8XKL - chains 0 and p of the 8 polymer chains in the assembly; structure by electron microscopy, 2.84 A resolution.

[Chain 0]
Name: Acpii-4
From: Chroomonas placoidea
Chain sequence (226 residues; row label = number of the first residue in the row):
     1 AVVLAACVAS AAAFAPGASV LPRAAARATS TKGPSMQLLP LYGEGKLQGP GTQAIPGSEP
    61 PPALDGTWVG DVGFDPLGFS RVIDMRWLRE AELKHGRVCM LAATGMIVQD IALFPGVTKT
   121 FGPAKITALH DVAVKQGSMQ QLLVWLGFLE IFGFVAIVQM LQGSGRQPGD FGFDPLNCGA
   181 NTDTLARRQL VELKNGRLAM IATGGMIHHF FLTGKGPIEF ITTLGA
Disordered / not traced: 1-52, 225-226
Bound ions: chlorophyll a Mg (5 sites), coordinated by Ala54, Glu92, Pro115, Gln141, Glu150; Chlorophyll c2 Mg near Asn195 (its only coordinating residue here)
Small-molecule neighbours:
  - chlorophyll a (CLA), molecule 1: Gln53, Ala54, Ile55, Pro56, Val72, Phe74
  - chlorophyll a (CLA), molecule 2: Leu64, Trp68, Val69, Gly70, Asp71, Val72, Gly73, Phe74, Asp75, Phe79, Met85, Leu88, Arg89, Ala91, Glu92, His95, Arg197, Met200, Ile201
  - chlorophyll a (CLA), molecule 3: Phe79, Ile83, Trp87, Leu88, Ala91, His95
  - chlorophyll a (CLA), molecule 4: Trp87, Glu90, Ala91, Lys94, His95, Val98, Leu143, Leu146, Gly147, Glu150, Gly153, Phe154, Ile157
  - chlorophyll a (CLA), molecule 5: Arg97, Met100, Leu101, Thr104, Gly169, Asp170, Phe171, Gly172, Phe173, Asp174, Cys178, Gly179, Leu185, Arg188, Gln189, Val191, Glu192
  - chlorophyll a (CLA), molecule 6: Val98, Leu101, Ala102, Thr104, Gly105, Val108, Gln109, Ala112, Leu113, Phe114, Val117, Phe121, Leu129, Ser138, Leu142
  - chlorophyll a (CLA), molecule 7: Phe114, Pro115, Gly116, Val117, Lys119, Thr120, Phe121, Gln136
  - chlorophyll a (CLA), molecule 8: His130, Val134, Met139, Gln140, Leu142, Leu143, Leu146
  - chlorophyll a (CLA), molecule 9: Gln136, Gly137, Ser138, Gln141, Leu142, Trp145
  - chlorophyll a (CLA), molecule 10: Phe148, Phe152, Phe171, Gly172, Phe173
  - chlorophyll a (CLA), molecule 11: Arg187, Leu190, Val191, Lys194, Asn195, Leu198
  - chlorophyll a (CLA), molecule 12: Ile201, Ala202, Gly204, Gly205, His208, His209, Leu212, Thr213, Phe220, Ile221
  - Allobetaxanthin (IHT; (1R)-3,5,5-trimethyl-4-[(3E,5E,7E,9E,11E,13E,15E,17E)-3,7,12,16-tetramethyl-18-(2,6,6-trimethylcyclohexen-1-yl)octadeca-3,5,7,9,11,13,15,17-octaen-1-ynyl]cyclohex-3-en-1-ol), molecule 1: Phe74, Thr127, His130, Asp131, Ile201, Gly204, Ile207, His208, Phe211
  - Allobetaxanthin (IHT), molecule 2: Met100, Leu101, Ala103, Thr104, Ile107, Phe173, Asp174, Pro175, Cys178, Asn195, Leu198, Ala199, Ala202, Gly205, Met206, His209, Pro217, Phe220, Ile221
  - Alloxanthin (II0; (1R)-3,5,5-trimethyl-4-[(3E,5E,7E,9E,11E,13E,15E)-3,7,12,16-tetramethyl-18-[(4R)-2,6,6-trimethyl-4-oxidanyl-cyclohexen-1-yl]octadeca-3,5,7,9,11,13,15-heptaen-1,17-diynyl]cyclohex-3-en-1-ol), molecule 1: Phe74, Asp75, Pro76, Leu77, Gly78, Phe79, His95, Val98, Cys99, Ala102, Met106, Gln109, Ile126, Leu129, His130, Met139, Met200, Thr203, Ile207
  - Alloxanthin (II0), molecule 2: Lys94, Arg97, Val98, Leu101, Gln136, Leu142, Leu146, Glu150, Phe171
  - Alloxanthin (II0), molecule 3: Gly137, Gln140, Gln141, Val144, Trp145
  - Alloxanthin (II0), molecule 4: Lys194, Arg197, Leu198, Ile201
  - Chlorophyll c2 (KC2): Thr104, Arg187, Arg188, Val191, Asn195, Leu198

[Chain p]
Name: Acpii-5
From: Chroomonas placoidea
Chain sequence (218 residues; each row starts with the number of its first residue):
     1 ACASAAAFAP GAMPSIGKAP RAVSKTAPRM AVFPGQFSDS VPFLKQPTNL DGSYVGDVGF
    61 DPLGFSDVFD IRVLREAELK HGRIAMLATL GMVVQEAYTF PFFDKVLPIP AHDVIVKSGG
   121 MSQILLWTSF AEIFGGIALF QTIQGKRAPG DYSFDPLNLS ANDLEKRERY ALAEIKHSRL
   181 AMLAFSGMVH QYFITNQGVI EQINNFRPIN GFPDATFS
Disordered / not traced: 1-31
Bound ions: chlorophyll a Mg (4 sites), coordinated by Ser40, Glu78, Glu132, Glu174
Small-molecule neighbours:
  - chlorophyll a (CLA), molecule 1: Asp39, Ser40, Val41, Pro42, Phe43, Val58, Phe60
  - chlorophyll a (CLA), molecule 2: Leu50, Tyr54, Val55, Gly56, Asp57, Val58, Gly59, Phe60, Asp61, Phe65, Ser66, Ile71, Leu74, Arg75, Ala77, Glu78, His81, Arg179, Met182, Leu183
  - chlorophyll a (CLA), molecule 3: Phe65, Phe69, Leu74, His81
  - chlorophyll a (CLA), molecule 4: Val73, Glu76, Ala77, Lys80, His81, Ile84, Leu125, Thr128, Ser129, Glu132, Ile133, Gly136, Leu139
  - chlorophyll a (CLA), molecule 5: Arg83, Met86, Leu87, Leu90, Gly150, Asp151, Tyr152, Ser153, Phe154, Asp155, Leu159, Ser160, Arg167, Tyr170, Ala171, Ala173, Glu174
  - chlorophyll a (CLA), molecule 6: Ile84, Leu87, Ala88, Leu90, Gly91, Val94, Gln95, Tyr98, Thr99, Phe100, Phe103, Asp104, Val106, Ala111, Ile115, Ile124
  - chlorophyll a (CLA), molecule 7: Phe100, Phe102, Phe103, Ser118, Gly119, Gly120, Gln123, Ile124, Trp127
  - chlorophyll a (CLA), molecule 8: His112, Asp113, Val116, Met121, Ser122, Ile124, Leu125, Thr128, Phe185
  - chlorophyll a (CLA), molecule 9: Ser122, Leu125, Leu126, Ser129
  - chlorophyll a (CLA), molecule 10: Phe130, Phe134, Tyr152, Ser153, Phe154
  - chlorophyll a (CLA), molecule 11: Arg169, Leu172, Ala173, Lys176, His177, Leu180
  - chlorophyll a (CLA), molecule 12: Leu183, Ala184, Ser186, Gly187, His190, Gln191, Ile194, Thr195, Gln202, Phe206, Arg207, Pro208, Ile209
  - chlorophyll a (CLA), molecule 13: His190, Phe193, Ile194
  - chlorophyll a (CLA), molecule 14: Phe206, Pro208, Ile209, Phe212
  - Allobetaxanthin (IHT; (1R)-3,5,5-trimethyl-4-[(3E,5E,7E,9E,11E,13E,15E,17E)-3,7,12,16-tetramethyl-18-(2,6,6-trimethylcyclohexen-1-yl)octadeca-3,5,7,9,11,13,15,17-octaen-1-ynyl]cyclohex-3-en-1-ol): Phe60, Ile109, His112, Leu183, Phe185, Ser186, Val189, His190, Phe193
  - Alloxanthin (II0; (1R)-3,5,5-trimethyl-4-[(3E,5E,7E,9E,11E,13E,15E)-3,7,12,16-tetramethyl-18-[(4R)-2,6,6-trimethyl-4-oxidanyl-cyclohexen-1-yl]octadeca-3,5,7,9,11,13,15-heptaen-1,17-diynyl]cyclohex-3-en-1-ol), molecule 1: Phe60, Asp61, Pro62, Leu63, Gly64, Phe65, His81, Ile84, Ala85, Ala88, Met92, Gln95, Pro108, Ile109, Ala111, His112, Met121, Met182, Phe185, Ser186
  - Alloxanthin (II0), molecule 2: Lys80, Arg83, Ile84, Leu87, Phe102, Phe103, Ile124, Thr128, Ala131, Glu132, Tyr152
  - Alloxanthin (II0), molecule 3: Met86, Leu87, Thr89, Leu90, Phe154, Asp155, Pro156, Leu157, Asn158, Leu159, His177, Leu180, Ala181, Ala184, Met188, Gln191, Val199, Gln202, Ile203
  - Alloxanthin (II0), molecule 4: Gly119, Gln123, Leu126, Trp127
  - Alloxanthin (II0), molecule 5: Lys176, Arg179, Leu180, Leu183, Ile194, Ile209, Asn210
  - Alloxanthin (II0), molecule 6: Pro208, Phe212, Pro213
  - Chlorophyll c2 (KC2): Tyr170, His177, Leu180

[Interface between chain 0 and chain p]
Residue-residue contacts (31; chain 0 residue first):
  Lys119(0) - Ala215(p)
  Lys119(0) - Thr216(p)
  Thr120(0) - Phe212(p)
  Thr120(0) - Ala215(p)  hydrogen bond (side chain-backbone)
  Thr120(0) - Thr216(p)
  Thr120(0) - Phe217(p)  hydrogen bond (backbone-backbone)
  Val132(0) - Phe217(p)  hydrophobic
  Val132(0) - Ser218(p)
  Lys135(0) - Phe217(p)
  Lys135(0) - Ser218(p)
  Gln136(0) - Phe212(p)
  Gln136(0) - Ser218(p)
  Phe152(0) - Phe43(p)
  Phe152(0) - Phe60(p)  hydrophobic
  Phe152(0) - Pro62(p)  hydrophobic
  Val155(0) - Leu44(p)  hydrophobic
  Val155(0) - Pro62(p)
  Val155(0) - Leu63(p)  hydrophobic
  Ala156(0) - Phe43(p)  hydrophobic
  Ala156(0) - Leu44(p)
  Gln159(0) - Leu44(p)
  Gln159(0) - Lys45(p)  hydrogen bond (side chain-backbone)
  Arg166(0) - Phe37(p)
  Arg166(0) - Phe43(p)
  Gln167(0) - Phe33(p)
  Asp170(0) - Val32(p)  hydrogen bond (side chain-backbone)
  Asp170(0) - Phe33(p)
  Asp170(0) - Phe43(p)
  Phe171(0) - Phe43(p)
  Asp174(0) - Val32(p)
  Gln189(0) - Phe33(p)
Other interface residues (no listed pair), chain 0 (22 interface residues in all): Ile151, Phe154, Gln162, Ser164, Gly165, Gly172, Leu185
Other interface residues (no listed pair), chain p (16 interface residues in all): Pro34, Pro42

[Overview]
Chain 0 and chain p form an interface of 22 and 16 residues respectively, with 4 hydrogen bonds. Among the
polar pairs are Thr120(0)-Ala215(p), Gln159(0)-Lys45(p) and Asp170(0)-Val32(p). 2 chlorophyll a molecules and
2 Alloxanthin molecules are bound between chain 0 and chain p.
Here chain 0 is Acpii-4 and chain p is Acpii-5, both from Chroomonas placoidea. Entry 8XKL (Structure of
ACPII-CCPII from cryptophyte algae) was determined by electron microscopy.
